Entry 1NVP (X-ray diffraction, 2.10 A resolution); this record covers chains A and D of the 6 polymer chains in the assembly.

Chain A:
Molecule: TATA box binding protein
From: Homo sapiens
Notes: fragment: c-terminal 181 amino acids
UniProtKB: P20226 (TBP_HUMAN); residues 159-339 here = UniProt positions 159-339
Amino-acid sequence (181 residues; numbered 159 to 339; the number before each row is that of its first residue):
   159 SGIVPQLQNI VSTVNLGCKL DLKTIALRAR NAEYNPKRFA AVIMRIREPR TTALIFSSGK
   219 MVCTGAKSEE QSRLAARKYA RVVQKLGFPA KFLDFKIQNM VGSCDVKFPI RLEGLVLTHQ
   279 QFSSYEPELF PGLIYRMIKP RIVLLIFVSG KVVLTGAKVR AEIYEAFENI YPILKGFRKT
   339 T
Unresolved in the structure: 339
Curated features (UniProtKB/Swiss-Prot):
  - binding site (DNA): N167, R203, K218, N257, R294

Chain D:
Molecule: Transcription initiation factor IIA gamma chain
From: Homo sapiens
UniProtKB: P52657 (T2AG_HUMAN); residue numbers follow UniProt; this construct covers 2-109
Amino-acid sequence (108 residues; numbered 2 to 109; the number before each row is that of its first residue):
     2 AYQLYRNTTL GNSLQESLDE LIQSQQITPQ LALQVLLQFD KAINAALAQR VRNRVNFRGS
    62 LNTYRFCDNV WTFVLNDVEF REVTELIKVD KVKIVACDGK NTGSNTTE
Unresolved in the structure: 2, 100-109

Chain A / chain D interface:
Residue-residue contacts (24):
  A184(A) with R66(D), hydrogen bond (backbone-side chain); C68(D), hydrophobic
  L185(A) with R66(D), hydrogen bond (backbone-side chain); C68(D), hydrophobic
  R186(A) with R66(D)
  A187(A) with R66(D), hydrogen bond (backbone-side chain)
  R188(A) with N63(D); T64(D)
  N189(A) with N63(D); T64(D); Y65(D), hydrogen bond (backbone-backbone)
  A190(A) with Y65(D), hydrogen bond (backbone-backbone); R66(D); F67(D), hydrogen bond (backbone-backbone)
  E191(A) with Y65(D); F67(D); W72(D)
  Y192(A) with F67(D), hydrogen bond (backbone-backbone); C68(D)
  N193(A) with F67(D)
  K195(A) with N70(D)
  R203(A) with Y65(D), hydrogen bond
  R205(A) with L62(D), hydrogen bond (side chain-backbone); N63(D), hydrogen bond (side chain-backbone)
Interface residues without a listed pair, chain A (14 interface residues in all): K181
Interface residues without a listed pair, chain D (10 interface residues in all): D69

In short:
Chain A and chain D form an interface of 14 and 10 residues respectively; the contacts include 10 hydrogen
bonds. Polar pairs include A184(A)-R66(D), L185(A)-R66(D) and A187(A)-R66(D). Curated annotation (UniProt)
lists 5 DNA-binding residues on chain A.
Chain A is TATA box binding protein and chain D is Transcription initiation factor IIA gamma chain, both from
Homo sapiens; the structure, Human tfiia/tbp/DNA complex, was determined by X-ray diffraction, deposited
together with 1NH2.
